PDB entry 9GVW | X-ray diffraction, 1.24 A resolution | chain A

== Chain A ==
Molecule: Nicotinamide N-methyltransferase
From: Homo sapiens
Notes: EC 2.1.1.1
Reference sequence: P40261 (NNMT_HUMAN); residues 3-260 here = UniProt positions 3-260
Sequence (279 residues; numbered -18 to 260; the number before each row is that of its first residue; numbers below 1 keep their minus sign (His-18 is residue -18)):
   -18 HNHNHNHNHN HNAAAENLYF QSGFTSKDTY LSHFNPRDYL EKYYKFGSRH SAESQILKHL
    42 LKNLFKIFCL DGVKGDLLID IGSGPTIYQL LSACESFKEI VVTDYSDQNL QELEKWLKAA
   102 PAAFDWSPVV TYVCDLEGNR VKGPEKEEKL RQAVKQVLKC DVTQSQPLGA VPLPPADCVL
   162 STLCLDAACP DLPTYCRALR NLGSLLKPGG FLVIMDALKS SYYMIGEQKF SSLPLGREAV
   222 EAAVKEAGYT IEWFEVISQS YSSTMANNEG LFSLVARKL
Disordered / not traced: -18 to 3, 29-31
Sequence notes: expression tag (-18 to 2); engineered mutation Ala100 (Lys in P40261), Ala101 (Glu in P40261), Ala103 (Glu in P40261)
Curated features (UniProtKB/Swiss-Prot):
  - binding site (S-adenosyl-L-methionine): Tyr20, Tyr25, Gly63, Tyr69, Asp85, Asn90, Asp142, Val143, Thr163
  - binding site (nicotinamide): Asp197, Ser213
  - modified residue: Arg18 (Citrulline), Lys39 (N6-acetyllysine), Arg132 (Citrulline), Arg181 (Citrulline)
Ligand contacts:
  - 4-methoxy-2,3-dimethyl-pyridine (A1IPO): Tyr20, Tyr24, Leu164, Ala198, Ser201, Tyr204, Ser213, Tyr242, Ala247
  - S-adenosylhomocysteine (SAH): Tyr11, Phe15, Tyr20, Tyr25, Gly63, Ser64, Gly65, Thr67, Tyr69, Gln70, Asp85, Tyr86, Ser87, Asn90, Cys141, Asp142, Val143, Thr144, Thr163, Leu164, Cys165, Ala168, Ala169, Tyr204

== Summary ==
Ligands of chain A: 4-methoxy-2,3-dimethyl-pyridine and S-adenosylhomocysteine. From UniProt: 9
S-adenosyl-L-methionine-binding residues and nicotinamide-binding residues Asp197 and Ser213.
Chain A is Nicotinamide N-methyltransferase (Homo sapiens); the structure, Nnmt-sah in complex with 4, was
determined by X-ray diffraction, deposited together with 9H4Z, 9H5E, 9H5O, 9GVM and 9GWA.
